PDB entry 8WGO | electron microscopy, 3.70 A resolution | chains A and C of the 3 polymer chains in the assembly

Chain A:
Name: Protein kinase domain-containing protein
From: Streptococcus pneumoniae
UniProtKB: A0A2U3S0J5 (A0A2U3S0J5_STREE); residues 1-869 here = UniProt positions 1-869
Sequence (869 residues; numbered 1 to 869; the number before each row is that of its first residue):
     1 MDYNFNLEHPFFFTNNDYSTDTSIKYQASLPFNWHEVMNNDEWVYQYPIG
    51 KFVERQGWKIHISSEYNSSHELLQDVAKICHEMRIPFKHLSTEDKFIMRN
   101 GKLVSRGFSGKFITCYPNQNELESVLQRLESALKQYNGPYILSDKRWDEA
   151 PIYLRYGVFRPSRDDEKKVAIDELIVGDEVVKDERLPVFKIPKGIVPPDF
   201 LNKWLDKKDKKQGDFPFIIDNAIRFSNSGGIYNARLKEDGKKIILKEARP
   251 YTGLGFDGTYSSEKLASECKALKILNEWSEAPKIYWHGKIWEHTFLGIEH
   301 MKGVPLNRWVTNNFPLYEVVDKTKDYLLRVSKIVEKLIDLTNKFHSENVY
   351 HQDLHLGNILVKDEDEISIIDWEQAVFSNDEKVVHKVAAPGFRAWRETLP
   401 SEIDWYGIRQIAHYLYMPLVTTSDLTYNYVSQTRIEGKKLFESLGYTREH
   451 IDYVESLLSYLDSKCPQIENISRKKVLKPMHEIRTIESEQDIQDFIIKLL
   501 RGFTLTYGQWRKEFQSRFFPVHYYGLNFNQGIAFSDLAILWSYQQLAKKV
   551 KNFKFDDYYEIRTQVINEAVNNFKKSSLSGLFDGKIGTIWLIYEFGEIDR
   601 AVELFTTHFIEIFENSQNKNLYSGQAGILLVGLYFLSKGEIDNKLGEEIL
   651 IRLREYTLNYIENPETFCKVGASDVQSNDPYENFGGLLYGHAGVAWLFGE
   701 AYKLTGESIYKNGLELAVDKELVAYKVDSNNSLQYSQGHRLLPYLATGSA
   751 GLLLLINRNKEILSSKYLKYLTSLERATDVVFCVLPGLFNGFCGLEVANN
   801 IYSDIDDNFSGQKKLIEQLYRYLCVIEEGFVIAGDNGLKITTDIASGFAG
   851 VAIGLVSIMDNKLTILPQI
Construct notes: conflict Ala28 (Val in A0A2U3S0J5)
Small-molecule neighbours:
  - GTP-gamma-S (GSP; 5'-guanosine-diphosphate-monothiophosphate): Ile223, Arg224, Ile231, Ile244, His300, Met301, Gly303, Gly357, Leu360, Ile370, Asp371
  - Mg2+ (MG): Asp353, Asp371, Glu373, Gln374
What the authors report for this chain:
  - binding site for GTP-gamma-S: Ile223, Arg224, His300, Met301, Leu360
  - specificity-determining residues: His300 (proposed by the authors, not directly observed)
  - contacts within the chain: Trp43-Lys88, Lys88-Tyr116, Arg106-Phe225 (cation-pi contact), Lys246-Glu268, His522-Asp835 (salt bridge)
  - mutagenesis - H61F, K88A, R224A, H522A, D835A: abolished catalytic activity with SapB/AmfS family lantipeptide (chain C)
  - mutagenesis - R224A, D353A, D371A/E373A: decreased catalytic activity (GTPase activity)
  - catalytic residues: Asp353 (citing earlier work)
  - binding site for phosphate ion: Lys59, Lys88, Arg185
  - catalytic residues: Lys111, Tyr116, Asp144 (by similarity / conservation)
  - catalytic residues: His61, Lys88 (proposed by the authors, not directly observed)
  - mutagenesis - H61F: unchanged catalytic activity (GTP hydrolysis)
  - mutagenesis - K88A: decreased catalytic activity (GTP hydrolysis)
  - mutagenesis - H61A: increased catalytic activity
  - catalytic residues: His522, Asp835
  - mutagenesis - R106A, F215A, F225A, W291A, H293A: decreased catalytic activity with SapB/AmfS family lantipeptide (chain C)
  - self-association interface (contacts with another copy of this molecule); pairs are residue here / residue on that copy: Asn33-Lys478 (hydrogen bond), His35-Ile826 (hydrogen bond), His35-Glu827, Glu36-Lys475 (salt bridge), Met38-Lys512
  - mutagenesis - E36A/K475A, E827A: unchanged binding to Protein kinase domain-containing protein (chain A)
  - mutagenesis - H35A: decreased stability
  - mutagenesis - H35A: increased catalytic activity with SapB/AmfS family lantipeptide (chain C)
  - conformationally variable residues (side-chain flip): Arg106, Arg224, Phe225, Trp291, His293

Chain C:
Name: SapB/AmfS family lantipeptide
From: Streptococcus pneumoniae
Sequence (45 residues; row label = number of the first residue in the row; numbers below 1 keep their minus sign (Phe-2 is residue -2); X marks 6 residues of unknown identity (built as UNK)):
    -2 FQGMAEEVLNLQLVSVQVDETDEVDGMRFSTFSTNRCGNXXXXXX
Unresolved in the structure: 16-36
What the authors report for this chain:
  - conformationally variable residues: Glu3 to Val11

Interface between chain A and chain C:
Contacting residue pairs (22):
  Arg106(A) - Gln9(C)  hydrogen bond
  Val188(A) - Leu10(C)  hydrophobic
  Lys210(A) - Gly0(C)
  Gln212(A) - Gln-1(C)
  Gln212(A) - Met1(C)
  Asp214(A) - Phe-2(C)
  Asp214(A) - Met1(C)
  Phe215(A) - Glu4(C)
  Asn221(A) - Gln14(C)  hydrogen bond
  Ala222(A) - Val13(C)
  Ala222(A) - Gln14(C)
  Ile223(A) - Val13(C)
  Phe225(A) - Leu10(C)
  Tyr232(A) - Leu8(C)  hydrophobic
  Tyr232(A) - Val11(C)  hydrophobic
  Glu247(A) - Gln9(C)  hydrogen bond
  Ile290(A) - Phe-2(C)  hydrophobic
  Trp291(A) - Ala2(C)  hydrophobic
  Trp291(A) - Leu6(C)  hydrophobic
  His293(A) - Val5(C)
  Phe295(A) - Val5(C)  hydrophobic
  Phe295(A) - Leu8(C)  hydrophobic
Other interface residues (no listed pair), chain A (30 interface residues in all): Asp2, Tyr3, Phe5, Leu103, Tyr140, Pro187, Lys211, Pro216, Ile219, Asp220, Gly229, Lys289, Ala388, Pro390
Other interface residues (no listed pair), chain C (16 interface residues in all): Glu3, Ser12
From the paper, about this interface:
  - residue pairs: Arg106(A)-Gln9(C) (hydrogen bond), Tyr140(A)-Leu6(C), Val188(A)-Leu10(C) (hydrophobic contact), Phe215(A)-Glu4(C), Phe225(A)-Val11(C) (hydrophobic contact), Phe225(A)-Val13(C) (hydrophobic contact)
  - interface residues, chain A: Leu205(A), Trp291(A), His293(A)
  - interface residues, chain C: Ala2(C), Val5(C), Leu6(C)

Summary:
Chain A and chain C form an interface of 30 and 16 residues respectively; the contacts include 3 hydrogen
bonds. Polar contacts include Arg106(A)-Gln9(C), Asn221(A)-Gln14(C) and Glu247(A)-Gln9(C). The authors report
contacts between Arg106(A) and Gln9(C), Tyr140(A) and Leu6(C) and Phe215(A) and Glu4(C) among others;
hydrophobic contacts between Val188(A) and Leu10(C) and Phe225(A) and Val13(C). The paper reports catalytic
residues Asp353(A), Lys111(A) and Tyr116(A) among others; H61F, K88A and R224A of chain A, among others,
abolish catalytic activity with SapB/AmfS family lantipeptide (chain C); 16 substitutions were tested in all.
Chain A is Protein kinase domain-containing protein and chain C is SapB/AmfS family lantipeptide, both from
Streptococcus pneumoniae; the structure, Cryo-EM structure of ClassIII Lanthipeptide modification enzyme PneKC
in the presence of PneA and GTPrS, was determined by electron microscopy, deposited together with 8W7A and
8W7J.
